PDB entry 7N84 | electron microscopy, 11.60 A resolution (very low resolution: no residue pairs are listed; an interface is given only as per-side residue counts) | chains X and q of the 17 polymer chains in the assembly

Chain X:
Name: Nucleoporin NUP188
Source organism: Saccharomyces cerevisiae
UniProt: P52593 (NU188_YEAST); numbering as in UniProt (aligned over 1-1655)
Amino-acid sequence (1655 residues; row label = number of the first residue in the row):
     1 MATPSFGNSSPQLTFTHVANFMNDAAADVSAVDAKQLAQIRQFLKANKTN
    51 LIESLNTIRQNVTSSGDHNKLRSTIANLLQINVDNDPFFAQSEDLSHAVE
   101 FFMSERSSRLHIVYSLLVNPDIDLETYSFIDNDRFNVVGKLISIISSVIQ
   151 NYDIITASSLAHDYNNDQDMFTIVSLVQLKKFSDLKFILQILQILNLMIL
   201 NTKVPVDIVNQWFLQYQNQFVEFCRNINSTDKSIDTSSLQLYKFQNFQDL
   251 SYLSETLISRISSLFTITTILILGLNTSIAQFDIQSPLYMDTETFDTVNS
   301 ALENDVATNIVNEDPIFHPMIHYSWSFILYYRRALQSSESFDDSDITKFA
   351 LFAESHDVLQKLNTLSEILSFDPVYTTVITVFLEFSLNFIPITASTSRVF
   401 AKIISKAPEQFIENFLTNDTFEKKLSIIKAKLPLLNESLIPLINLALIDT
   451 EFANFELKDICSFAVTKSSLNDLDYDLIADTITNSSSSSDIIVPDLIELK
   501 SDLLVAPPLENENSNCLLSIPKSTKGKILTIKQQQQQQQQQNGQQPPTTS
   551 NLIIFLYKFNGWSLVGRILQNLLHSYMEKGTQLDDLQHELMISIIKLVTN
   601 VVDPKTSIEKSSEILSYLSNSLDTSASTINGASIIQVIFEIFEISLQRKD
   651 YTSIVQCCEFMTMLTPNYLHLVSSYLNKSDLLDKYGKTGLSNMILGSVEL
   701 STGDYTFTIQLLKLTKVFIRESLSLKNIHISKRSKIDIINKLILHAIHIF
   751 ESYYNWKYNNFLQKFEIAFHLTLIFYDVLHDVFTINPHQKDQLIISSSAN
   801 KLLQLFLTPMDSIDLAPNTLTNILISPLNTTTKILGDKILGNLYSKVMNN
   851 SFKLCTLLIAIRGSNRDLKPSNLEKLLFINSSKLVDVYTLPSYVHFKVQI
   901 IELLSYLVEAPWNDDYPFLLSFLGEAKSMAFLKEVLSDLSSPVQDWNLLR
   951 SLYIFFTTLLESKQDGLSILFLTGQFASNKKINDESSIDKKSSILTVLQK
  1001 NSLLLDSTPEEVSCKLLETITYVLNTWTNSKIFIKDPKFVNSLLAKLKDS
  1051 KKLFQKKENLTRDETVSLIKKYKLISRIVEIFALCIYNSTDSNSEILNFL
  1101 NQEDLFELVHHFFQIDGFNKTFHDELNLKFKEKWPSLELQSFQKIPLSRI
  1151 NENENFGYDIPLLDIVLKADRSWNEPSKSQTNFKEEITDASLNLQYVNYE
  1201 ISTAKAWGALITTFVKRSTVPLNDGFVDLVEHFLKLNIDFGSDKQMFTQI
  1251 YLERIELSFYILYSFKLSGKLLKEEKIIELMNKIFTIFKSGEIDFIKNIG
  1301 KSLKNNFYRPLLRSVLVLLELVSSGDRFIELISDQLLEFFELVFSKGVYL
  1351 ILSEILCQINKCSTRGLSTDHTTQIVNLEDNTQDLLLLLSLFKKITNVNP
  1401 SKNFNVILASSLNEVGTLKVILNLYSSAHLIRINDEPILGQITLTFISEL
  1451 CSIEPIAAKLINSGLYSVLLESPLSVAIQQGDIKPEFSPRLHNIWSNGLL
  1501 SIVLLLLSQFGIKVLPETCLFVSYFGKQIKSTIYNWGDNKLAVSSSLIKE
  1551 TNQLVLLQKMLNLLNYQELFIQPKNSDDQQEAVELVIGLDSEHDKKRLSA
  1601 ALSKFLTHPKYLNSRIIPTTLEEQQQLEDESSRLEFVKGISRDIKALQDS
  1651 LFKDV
Unresolved in the structure: 1-132, 167-174, 223-256, 283-287, 305-317, 435-438, 448-612, 620-631, 786-792, 890-892, 1101-1118, 1134-1156, 1242-1246, 1266-1275, 1293-1302, 1323-1331, 1355-1382, 1568-1592, 1629-1632, 1653-1655
Curated features (UniProtKB/Swiss-Prot):
  - region: Leu250 to Leu271 (Leucine-zipper)
  - modified residue: Ser340 (Phosphoserine)
  - cross-link: Lys406 (Glycyl lysine isopeptide (Lys-Gly) (interchain with G-Cter in ubiquitin))

Chain q:
Name: Nucleoporin NUP84
Source organism: Saccharomyces cerevisiae
UniProt: P52891 (NUP84_YEAST); residue numbers follow UniProt; this construct covers 1-726
Amino-acid sequence (726 residues; row label = number of the first residue in the row):
     1 MELSPTYQTERFTKFSDTLKEFKIEQNNEQNPIDPFNIIREFRSAAGQLA
    51 LDLANSGDESNVISSKDWELEARFWHLVELLLVFRNADLDLDEMELHPYN
   101 SRGLFEKKLMQDNKQLYQIWIVMVWLKENTYVMERPKNVPTSKWLNSITS
   151 GGLKSCDLDFPLRENTNVLDVKDKEEDHIFFKYIYELILAGAIDEALEEA
   201 KLSDNISICMILCGIQEYLNPVIDTQIANEFNTQQGIKKHSLWRRTVYSL
   251 SQQAGLDPYERAIYSYLSGAIPNQEVLQYSDWESDLHIHLNQILQTEIEN
   301 YLLENNQVGTDELILPLPSHALTVQEVLNRVASRHPSESEHPIRVLMASV
   351 ILDSLPSVIHSSVEMLLDVVKGTEASNDIIDKPYLLRIVTHLAICLDIIN
   401 PGSVEEVDKSKLITTYISLLKLQGLYENIPIYATFLNESDCLEACSFILS
   451 SLEDPQVRKKQIETINFLRLPASNILRRTTQRVFDETEQEYSPSNEISIS
   501 FDVNNIDMHLIYGVEWLIEGKLYVDAVHSIIALSRRFLLNGRVKALEQFM
   551 ERNNIGEICKNYELEKIADNISKDENEDQFLEEITQYEHLIKGIREYEEW
   601 QKSVSLLSSESNIPTLIEKLQGFSKDTFELIKTFLVDLTSSNFADSADYE
   651 ILYEIRALYTPFLLMELHKKLVEAAKLLKIPKFISEALAFTSLVANENDK
   701 IYLLFQSSGKLKEYLDLVARTATLSN
Unresolved in the structure: 1-6, 21-26, 81-95, 127-135, 365-371, 483-505, 563-574

Interface between chain X and chain q:
At this resolution (12 A) residue pairs are not listed: 79 residues of chain X and 60 of chain q lie at the interface.

In short:
The interface between chain X and chain q involves 79 residues on one side and 60 on the other.
Chain X is Nucleoporin NUP188 and chain q is Nucleoporin NUP84, both from Saccharomyces cerevisiae; the
structure, Double nuclear outer ring from the isolated yeast NPC, was determined by electron microscopy.
